PDB entry 9E12 | electron microscopy, 4.50 A resolution (low resolution: residue-level contacts below are approximate; hydrogen-bond / salt-bridge calls are withheld) | chains C and D of the 12 polymer chains in the assembly

[Chain C (and D)]
Protein: Cytoplasmic dynein 1 intermediate chain 2
Source organism: Homo sapiens
Notes: chain D of this document is another copy of the same molecule, construct and numbering; everything in this record applies to it too
UniProtKB: Q13409 (DC1I2_HUMAN); the author numbering skips numbers that UniProt does not, so the offset changes along the chain: -25 to 217 = UniProt 1-243; 244-638 = UniProt 244-638
Sequence (638 residues; row label = number of the first residue in the row; note: 26 numbers in that range are skipped by the numbering (no residue carries them; nothing is unmodelled there); numbers below 1 keep their minus sign (Met-25 is residue -25)):
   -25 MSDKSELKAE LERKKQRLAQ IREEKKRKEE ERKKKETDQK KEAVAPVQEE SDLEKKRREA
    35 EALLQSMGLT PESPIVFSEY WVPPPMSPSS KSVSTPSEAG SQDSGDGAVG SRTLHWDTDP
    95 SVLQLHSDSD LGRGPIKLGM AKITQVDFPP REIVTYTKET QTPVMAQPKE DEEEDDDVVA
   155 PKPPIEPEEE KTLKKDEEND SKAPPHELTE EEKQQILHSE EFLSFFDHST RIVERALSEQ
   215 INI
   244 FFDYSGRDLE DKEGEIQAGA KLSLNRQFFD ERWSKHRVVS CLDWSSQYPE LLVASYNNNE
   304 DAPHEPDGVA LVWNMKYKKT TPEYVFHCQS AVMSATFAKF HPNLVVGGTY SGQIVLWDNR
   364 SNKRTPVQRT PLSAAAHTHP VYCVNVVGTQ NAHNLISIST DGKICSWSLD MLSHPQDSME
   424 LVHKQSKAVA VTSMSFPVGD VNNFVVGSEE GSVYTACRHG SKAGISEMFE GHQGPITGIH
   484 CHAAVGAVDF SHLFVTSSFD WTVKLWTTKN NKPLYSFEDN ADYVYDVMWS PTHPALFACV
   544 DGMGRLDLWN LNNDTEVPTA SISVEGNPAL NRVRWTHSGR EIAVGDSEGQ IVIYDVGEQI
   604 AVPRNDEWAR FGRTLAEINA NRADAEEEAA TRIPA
Not modelled in the structure: -25 to 181, 244-263, 622-638
Curated features (UniProtKB/Swiss-Prot):
  - modified residue: Ser-24 (N-acetylserine), Ser25 (Diphosphoserine), Ser64 (Phosphoserine), Thr69 (Phosphothreonine), Ser71 (Phosphoserine), Ser75 (Phosphoserine), Ser78 (Phosphoserine)

[How chain C and chain D interact]
Contacting residue pairs (20; chain C residue first):
  Arg205(C) with Ile215(D); Asn216(D); Ile217(D)
  Ile206(C) with Asn216(D)
  Arg209(C) with Glu213(D); Gln214(D); Ile215(D); Asn216(D)
  Ser212(C) with Gln214(D)
  Gln214(C) with Arg209(D); Ser212(D); Tyr320(D)
  Ile215(C) with Arg209(D); Lys319(D)
  Asn216(C) with Arg205(D); Arg209(D); Lys319(D)
  Ile217(C) with Arg205(D); Lys319(D); Arg363(D)
Also at the interface, not in a pair above, chain C (9 interface residues in all): Ala210

[Summary]
Chain C and chain D form an interface of 9 and 11 residues respectively.
Both chains are Cytoplasmic dynein 1 intermediate chain 2 (Homo sapiens). Entry 9E12 (Full-length human
dynein-1 in phi comformation under Lis1 condition) was determined by electron microscopy together with 9E0Z,
9E10, 9E11, 9E13 and 9E14 from the same study.
